6DK1 - chains A and C of the 3 polymer chains in the assembly; structure by X-ray diffraction, 3.12 A resolution.

Chain A (and C):
Protein: Sigma non-opioid intracellular receptor 1
Source organism: Homo sapiens
Notes: chain C of this document is another copy of the same molecule, construct and numbering; everything in this record applies to it too
Reference sequence: Q99720 (SGMR1_HUMAN); residue numbers follow UniProt; this construct covers 1-223
Chain sequence (227 residues; row label = number of the first residue in the row; numbers below 1 keep their minus sign (Gly-3 is residue -3)):
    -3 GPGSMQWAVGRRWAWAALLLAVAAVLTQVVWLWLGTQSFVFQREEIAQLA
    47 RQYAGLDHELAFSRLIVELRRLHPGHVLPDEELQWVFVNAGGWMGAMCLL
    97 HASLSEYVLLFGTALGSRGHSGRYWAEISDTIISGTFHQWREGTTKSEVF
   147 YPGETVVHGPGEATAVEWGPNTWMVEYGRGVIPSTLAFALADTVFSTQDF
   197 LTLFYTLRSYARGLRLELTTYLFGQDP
Not modelled in the structure: -3 to 7, 220-223 (chain C: -3 to 1, 222-223)
Differences from the reference sequence: expression tag (-3 to 0)
Small-molecule neighbours: GM4 ((2S,6S,11S)-6,11-dimethyl-3-(3-methylbut-2-en-1-yl)-1,2,3,4,5,6-hexahydro-2,6-methano-3-benzazocin-8-ol): Val84, Ala86, Trp89, Met93, Tyr103, Leu105, Phe107, Ser117, Tyr120, Ile124, Asp126, Trp164, Glu172, Thr181, Phe184, Ala185
UniProt features mapped onto this chain:
  - region: Gln2 to Arg8 (Targeting to endoplasmic reticulum-associated lipid droplets), Ser99 to Leu106 (Important for ligand-binding)
  - site (Important for ligand binding): Asp126, Glu172
  - natural variant: Leu65 (L65Q: In HMNR2; uncertain significance), Glu102 (E102Q: In ALS16)
  - mutagenesis: Glu123 (E123G: No effect on ligand-binding), Asp126 (D126G: Reduces ligand-binding. No effect on subcellular localization), Glu138 (E138G: No effect on ligand-binding), Glu144 (E144G: No effect on ligand-binding), Glu150 (E150G: No effect on ligand-binding), Glu158 (E158G: No effect on ligand-binding), Glu163 (E163G: No effect on ligand-binding), Glu172 (E172G: Reduces ligand-binding. No effect on subcellular localization), Asp188 (D188G: No effect on ligand-binding), Asp195 (D195G: No effect on ligand-binding), Glu213 (E213G: No effect on ligand-binding)
From the paper describing this entry:
  - binding site for GM4: Tyr103, Glu172, Ala185
  - conformationally variable residues (helix shift): Ala185, Gln194
  - specificity-determining residues: Tyr103 (proposed by the authors, not directly observed)
  - contacts within the chain: Glu123-Arg175 (backbone contact), Trp136-Ala161 (backbone contact) (from molecular simulation)
  - contacts within the chain: Asp126-Glu172 (hydrogen bond) (citing earlier work)

Interface between chain A and chain C:
Contacting residue pairs (45):
  Gly87(A) - Ser192(C)
  Gly88(A) - Ser192(C)  hydrogen bond (backbone-side chain)
  Arg114(A) - Leu111(C)  hydrogen bond (side chain-backbone)
  Arg114(A) - Gly112(C)  hydrogen bond (side chain-backbone)
  Arg114(A) - Ser113(C)
  Arg114(A) - Arg114(C)
  Gly115(A) - Met90(C)
  His116(A) - Asn85(C)
  His116(A) - Met90(C)
  His116(A) - Thr193(C)
  His116(A) - Asp195(C)  salt bridge
  Arg119(A) - Asp195(C)  salt bridge
  Arg119(A) - Leu197(C)
  His134(A) - Leu111(C)
  Trp136(A) - Phe83(C)
  Trp136(A) - Gly91(C)
  Trp136(A) - Ala92(C)  hydrophobic
  Trp136(A) - Gly108(C)
  Trp136(A) - Thr109(C)
  Trp136(A) - Ala110(C)
  Trp136(A) - Leu111(C)  hydrophobic
  Arg137(A) - Phe83(C)
  Glu138(A) - Phe83(C)
  Glu138(A) - Tyr201(C)
  Gly139(A) - Trp81(C)
  Thr141(A) - His54(C)  hydrogen bond
  Thr141(A) - Glu55(C)  hydrogen bond
  Thr141(A) - Ala110(C)
  Thr141(A) - Trp169(C)
  Ser143(A) - Leu111(C)
  Ala159(A) - Phe83(C)
  Ala159(A) - Asp195(C)
  Thr160(A) - Met90(C)
  Ala161(A) - Met90(C)  hydrophobic
  Ala161(A) - Leu111(C)
  Val162(A) - Leu111(C)
  Glu163(A) - Leu111(C)
  Phe184(A) - Ser192(C)
  Phe184(A) - Thr193(C)
  Ala187(A) - Phe191(C)
  Ala187(A) - Ser192(C)
  Ala187(A) - Gln194(C)
  Asp188(A) - Phe191(C)
  Asp188(A) - Ser192(C)  hydrogen bond
  Phe191(A) - Phe191(C)  hydrophobic
Other interface residues (no listed pair), chain A (25 interface residues in all): Thr140, Lys142, Ala183
Other interface residues (no listed pair), chain C (25 interface residues in all): Trp164, Thr198

Overview:
The chain A/chain C interface involves 25 residues from each chain, with 6 hydrogen bonds and 2 salt bridges.
Polar pairs include His116(A)-Asp195(C), Arg119(A)-Asp195(C) and Gly88(A)-Ser192(C). Ligands of chain A:
compound GM4. From the paper: a binding site for GM4 at Tyr103(A), Glu172(A) and Ala185(A); the specificity
determinant Tyr103(A).
Both chains are Sigma non-opioid intracellular receptor 1 (Homo sapiens). Entry 6DK1 (Human sigma-1 receptor
bound to (+)-pentazocine) was determined by X-ray diffraction (same publication as 6DJZ and 6DK0).
